Entry 5D8L (X-ray diffraction, 2.07 A resolution); this record covers chains A and B of the 4 polymer chains in the assembly.

== Chain A ==
Molecule: 17-nt DNA strand
Sequence (17 nucleotides; row label = number of the first residue in the row):
     1 GTGAATATTC TAGAACC

== Chain B ==
Name: Heat shock factor protein 2
Organism: Homo sapiens
Reference sequence: Q03933 (HSF2_HUMAN); residues 8-115 here = UniProt positions 8-115
Amino-acid sequence (110 residues; row label = number of the first residue in the row):
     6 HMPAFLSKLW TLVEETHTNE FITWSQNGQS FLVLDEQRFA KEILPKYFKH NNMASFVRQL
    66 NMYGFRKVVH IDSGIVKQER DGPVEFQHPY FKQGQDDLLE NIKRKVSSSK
Disordered / not traced: 112-115
Sequence notes: expression tag (6-7)
UniProt features mapped onto this chain:
  - motif: Lys108 to Lys115 (Nuclear localization signal)
  - cross-link: Lys82 (Glycyl lysine isopeptide (Lys-Gly) (interchain with G-Cter in SUMO2))
  - mutagenesis: Arg109 (R109G: Fails to translocate to nucleus)
Reported in the primary citation:
  - post-translational modification sites: Lys82 (citing earlier work)

== Chain A / chain B interface ==
Pairs across the interface (18):
  DT6(A) - Tyr68(B)  sugar contact
  DT6(A) - Arg109(B)  sugar contact
  DA7(A) - Ala9(B)  phosphate contact
  DA7(A) - Phe10(B)  hydrogen bond to the phosphate
  DA7(A) - Lys54(B)  phosphate contact
  DA7(A) - Gln64(B)  hydrogen bond to the phosphate
  DA7(A) - Tyr68(B)  hydrogen bond to the phosphate
  DA7(A) - Arg109(B)  salt bridge to the phosphate
  DT8(A) - Phe53(B)  phosphate contact
  DT8(A) - Lys54(B)  salt bridge to the phosphate
  DT8(A) - His55(B)  salt bridge to the phosphate
  DT8(A) - Ser60(B)  sugar contact
  DT8(A) - Gln64(B)  base contact
  DT9(A) - His55(B)  phosphate contact
  DT9(A) - Asn57(B)  hydrogen bond to the phosphate
  DT9(A) - Ser60(B)  hydrogen bond to the phosphate
  DT9(A) - Arg63(B)  base contact
  DC10(A) - Arg63(B)  base contact
Other interface residues (no listed pair), chain B (13 interface residues in all): Pro8, Met67

== Overview ==
5 residues of chain A face 13 of chain B across their interface; the contacts include 5 hydrogen bonds and 3
salt bridges. Among the polar pairs are DA7(A)-Phe10(B), DA7(A)-Gln64(B) and DA7(A)-Tyr68(B). UniProt lists
one mutagenesis site on chain B. The paper reports a modification site at Lys82(B).
Chain A is a 17-nt DNA strand and chain B is Heat shock factor protein 2 (Homo sapiens); the structure, Human
HSF2 DNA Binding Domain in complex with 3-site HSE DNA at 2.1 Angstroms Resolution, was determined by X-ray
diffraction, deposited together with 5D8K.
